Entry 6WAA (X-ray diffraction, 3.20 A resolution); this record covers chains B and D of the 6 polymer chains in the assembly.

[Chain B (and D)]
Protein: DNA topoisomerase 4 subunit B, DNA topoisomerase (ATP-hydrolyzing) chimera
Organism: Klebsiella pneumoniae 342
Notes: EC 5.6.2.2; fragment: parE CTD  + EF linker + parC NTD  + LEHHHHHH; chain D of this document is another copy of the same molecule, construct and numbering; everything in this record applies to it too
Reference sequence: chimeric construct of A0A377Y395, A0A377XIN8: residues 390-631 from A0A377Y395 (A0A377Y395_KLEPN) positions 390-631 (same numbers); residues 1001-1490 from A0A377XIN8 positions 1-490 (UniProt number = residue number - 1000)
Sequence (743 residues; each row starts with the number of its first residue; note: 367 numbers in that range are skipped by the numbering (no residue carries them; nothing is unmodelled there)):
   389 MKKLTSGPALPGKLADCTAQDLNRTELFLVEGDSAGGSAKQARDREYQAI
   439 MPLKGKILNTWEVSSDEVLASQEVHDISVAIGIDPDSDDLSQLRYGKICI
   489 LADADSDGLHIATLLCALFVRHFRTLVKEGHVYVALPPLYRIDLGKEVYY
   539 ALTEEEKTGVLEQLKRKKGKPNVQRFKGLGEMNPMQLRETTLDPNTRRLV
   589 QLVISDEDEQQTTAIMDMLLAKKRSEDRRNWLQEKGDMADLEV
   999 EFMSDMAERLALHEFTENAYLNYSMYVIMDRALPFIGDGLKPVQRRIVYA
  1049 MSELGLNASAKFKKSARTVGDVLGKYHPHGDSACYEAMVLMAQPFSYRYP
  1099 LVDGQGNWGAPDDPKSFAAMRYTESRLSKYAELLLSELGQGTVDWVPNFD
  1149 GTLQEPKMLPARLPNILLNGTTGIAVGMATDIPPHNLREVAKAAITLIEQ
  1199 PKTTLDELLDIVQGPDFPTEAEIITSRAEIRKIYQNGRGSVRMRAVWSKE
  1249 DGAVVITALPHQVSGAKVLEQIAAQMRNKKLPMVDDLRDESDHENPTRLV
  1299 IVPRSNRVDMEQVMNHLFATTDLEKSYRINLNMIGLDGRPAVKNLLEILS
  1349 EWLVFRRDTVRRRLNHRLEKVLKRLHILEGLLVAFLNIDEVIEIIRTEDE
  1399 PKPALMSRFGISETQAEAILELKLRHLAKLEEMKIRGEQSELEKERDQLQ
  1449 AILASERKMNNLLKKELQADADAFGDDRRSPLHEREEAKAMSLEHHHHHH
Disordered / not traced: 389-399, 625-631, 999-1004, 1482-1498 (chain D: 389-397, 477-482, 529-538, 549-562, 591, 625-631, 999-1006, 1245-1255, 1284-1306, 1482-1498)
Differences from the reference sequence: initiating methionine (389); linker (999-1000); variant Thr1255 (Ser255 in A0A377XIN8); expression tag (1491-1498)
Modified positions: Tyr1120 (O-phosphotyrosine; PTR)
Bound ions: Mg2+: Asp491, Asp493
Residues lining bound ligands: TNJ (7-[(1S,5R)-1-amino-3-azabicyclo[3.1.0]hexan-3-yl]-4-(aminomethyl)-1-cyclopropyl-3,6-difluoro-8-methylquinolin-2(1H)-one): Lys442, Gly443, Glu461, Ser1080
From the paper describing this entry:
  - catalytic residues: Tyr1120
  - binding site for the 15-nt DNA strand: Tyr1120
  - binding site for TNJ: Ser1080, Arg1119

[Chain B / chain D interface]
Pairs across the interface (67):
  Gly420(B) - Tyr1120(D)
  Ser422(B) - Ala1116(D)
  Ser422(B) - Tyr1120(D)
  Ser426(B) - Asn1105(D)  hydrogen bond
  Gln429(B) - Asn1105(D)
  Gln429(B) - Ala1108(D)
  Gln429(B) - Asp1111(D)
  Gln429(B) - Ser1114(D)  hydrogen bond (side chain-backbone)
  Gln562(B) - Gln1103(D)
  Gly568(B) - Tyr1120(D)
  Glu569(B) - Gly1104(D)
  Glu569(B) - Tyr1120(D)
  Asn571(B) - Gln1103(D)
  Asn571(B) - Gly1104(D)  hydrogen bond (side chain-backbone)
  Pro572(B) - Asn1105(D)
  Arg1065(B) - Gly1068(D)
  Arg1065(B) - Asp1069(D)  salt bridge
  Arg1065(B) - Lys1073(D)
  Gly1068(B) - Arg1065(D)
  Asp1069(B) - Arg1065(D)
  Gly1078(B) - Arg1119(D)
  Asp1079(B) - Arg1119(D)  salt bridge
  Gln1103(B) - Lys565(D)
  Gln1103(B) - Asn571(D)
  Gly1104(B) - Glu569(D)
  Gly1104(B) - Met570(D)
  Gly1104(B) - Asn571(D)  hydrogen bond (backbone-side chain)
  Gly1104(B) - Pro572(D)
  Asn1105(B) - Ser426(D)
  Asn1105(B) - Gln429(D)
  Ala1108(B) - Gln429(D)
  Ala1116(B) - Ser422(D)
  Tyr1120(B) - Gly420(D)
  Tyr1120(B) - Asp421(D)
  Tyr1120(B) - Ser422(D)
  Tyr1120(B) - Gly568(D)
  Tyr1120(B) - Glu569(D)
  His1291(B) - Ala430(D)
  His1291(B) - Met573(D)
  His1291(B) - Arg576(D)  hydrogen bond
  Ile1386(B) - Arg1394(D)
  Ile1390(B) - Ile1390(D)  hydrophobic
  Ile1390(B) - Leu1425(D)  hydrophobic
  Ile1393(B) - Leu1422(D)
  Ile1393(B) - Ala1426(D)
  Arg1394(B) - Ile1386(D)
  Arg1394(B) - Leu1425(D)
  Asp1397(B) - Leu1428(D)
  Glu1415(B) - Arg1423(D)  salt bridge
  Ile1417(B) - Leu1422(D)
  Leu1418(B) - Lys1421(D)
  Leu1418(B) - Leu1422(D)
  Leu1418(B) - Arg1423(D)  hydrogen bond (backbone-backbone)
  Glu1419(B) - Arg1423(D)  salt bridge
  Leu1420(B) - Leu1420(D)
  Leu1420(B) - Lys1421(D)
  Leu1420(B) - Leu1422(D)  hydrogen bond (backbone-backbone)
  Lys1421(B) - Leu1418(D)
  Lys1421(B) - Leu1420(D)
  Leu1422(B) - Ile1393(D)
  Leu1422(B) - Ile1417(D)
  Leu1422(B) - Leu1418(D)
  Leu1422(B) - Leu1420(D)  hydrogen bond (backbone-backbone)
  Leu1422(B) - Leu1422(D)  hydrophobic
  Arg1423(B) - Glu1415(D)  salt bridge
  Arg1423(B) - Leu1418(D)  hydrogen bond (backbone-backbone)
  Arg1423(B) - Glu1419(D)  salt bridge
Other interface residues (no listed pair), chain B (44 interface residues in all): Asp421, Ala423, Met570, Lys1062, Gly1072, Lys1073, Gly1107, Leu1425, Ala1426, Leu1428
Other interface residues (no listed pair), chain D (49 interface residues in all): Ala423, Gly425, Asp432, Gly1072, Ala1117, Asp1397, Lys1427

[In short]
44 residues of chain B and 49 residues of chain D are in contact, with 9 hydrogen bonds and 6 salt bridges.
Polar pairs include Arg1065(B)-Asp1069(D), Asp1079(B)-Arg1119(D) and Glu1415(B)-Arg1423(D). Chain B binds
compound TNJ. The paper reports the catalytic residue Tyr1120(B); a binding site for TNJ at Ser1080(B) and
Arg1119(B).
Chain B and chain D are both DNA topoisomerase 4 subunit B, DNA topoisomerase (ATP-hydrolyzing) chimera
(Klebsiella pneumoniae 342); the structure, K. pneumoniae Topoisomerase IV (ParE-ParC) in complex with DNA and
compound 34
(7-[(1S,5R)-1-amino-3-azabicyclo[3.1.0]hexan-3-yl]-4-(aminomethyl)-1-cyclopropyl-3,6-difluoro-8-methylquinolin-2(1H)-one),
was determined by X-ray diffraction.
